4OJE - chain H; structure by X-ray diffraction, 2.57 A resolution.

Chain H:
Name: Eff-1A
From: Caenorhabditis elegans
Notes: fragment: C-terminally truncated ectodomain
Reference sequence: G5ECA1 (G5ECA1_CAEEL); residues 23-509 here = UniProt positions 23-509
Sequence (526 residues; numbered 21 to 546; the number before each row is that of its first residue):
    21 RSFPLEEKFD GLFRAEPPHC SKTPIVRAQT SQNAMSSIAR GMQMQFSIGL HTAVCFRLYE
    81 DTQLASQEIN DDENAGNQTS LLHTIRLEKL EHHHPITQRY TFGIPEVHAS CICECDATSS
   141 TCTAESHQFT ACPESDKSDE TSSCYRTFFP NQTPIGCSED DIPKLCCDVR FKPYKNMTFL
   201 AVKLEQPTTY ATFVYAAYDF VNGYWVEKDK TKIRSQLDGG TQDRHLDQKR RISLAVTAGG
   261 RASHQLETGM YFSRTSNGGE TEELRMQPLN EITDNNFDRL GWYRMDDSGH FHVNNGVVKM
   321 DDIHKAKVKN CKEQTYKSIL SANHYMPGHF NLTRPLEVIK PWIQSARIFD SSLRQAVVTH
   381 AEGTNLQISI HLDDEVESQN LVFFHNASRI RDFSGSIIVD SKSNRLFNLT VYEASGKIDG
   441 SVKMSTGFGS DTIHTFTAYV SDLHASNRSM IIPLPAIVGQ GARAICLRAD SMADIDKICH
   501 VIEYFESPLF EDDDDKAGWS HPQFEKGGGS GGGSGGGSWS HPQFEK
Not modelled in the structure: 21-33, 57-59, 80-100, 393-396, 514-517, 523-546
Disulfides: Cys40-Cys75, Cys131-Cys187, Cys133-Cys331, Cys135-Cys177, Cys142-Cys186, Cys152-Cys164, Cys486-Cys499
Glycans and other covalent adducts: N-acetylglucosamine (NAG) linked to Asn406, Asn428
Differences from the reference sequence: expression tag (21-22, 510-546)
From the paper describing this entry:
  - mutagenesis - G260A, D321E/D322E: decreased binding to spontaneous trimerization

Summary:
Covalently linked N-acetylglucosamine: at Asn406 and Asn428. The paper reports that G260A and D321E/D322E
reduce binding to spontaneous trimerization.
Chain H is Eff-1A (Caenorhabditis elegans); the structure, Crystal structure of a C-terminally truncated
trimeric ectodomain of the C. elegans fusion protein EFF-1, was determined by X-ray diffraction, deposited
together with 4OJC and 4OJD.
